PDB entry 7JPR | electron microscopy, 4.00 A resolution | chains A and E of the 5 polymer chains in the assembly

# Chain A
Protein: Origin recognition complex subunit 1
Organism: Homo sapiens
UniProt: Q13415 (ORC1_HUMAN); numbering as in UniProt (aligned over 471-861)
Sequence (392 residues; each row starts with the number of its first residue):
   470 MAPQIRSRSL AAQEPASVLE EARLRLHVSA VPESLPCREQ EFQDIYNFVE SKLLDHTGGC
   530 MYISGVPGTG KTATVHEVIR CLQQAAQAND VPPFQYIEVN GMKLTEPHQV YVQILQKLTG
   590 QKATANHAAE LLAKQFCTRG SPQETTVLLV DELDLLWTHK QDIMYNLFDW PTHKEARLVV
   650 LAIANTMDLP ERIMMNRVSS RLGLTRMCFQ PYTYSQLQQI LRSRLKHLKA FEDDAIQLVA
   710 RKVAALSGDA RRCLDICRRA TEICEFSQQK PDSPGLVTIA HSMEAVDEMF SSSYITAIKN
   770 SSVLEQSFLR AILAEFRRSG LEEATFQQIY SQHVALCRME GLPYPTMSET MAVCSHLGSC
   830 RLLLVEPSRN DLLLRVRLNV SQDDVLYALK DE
Not modelled in the structure: 470-485, 606-613, 664-672, 738-743, 861
Differences from the reference sequence: initiating methionine (470)
Swiss-Prot annotation at these positions:
  - binding site (ATP): Val500, Gly534 to Ala542, Glu621, Asn654, Arg720
  - binding site (Mg(2+)): Asp620, Glu621
  - modified residue: Ser478 (Phosphoserine)
Bound ions: Mg2+: Thr541 (together with ATP)
Ligand contacts: ATP (adenosine-5'-triphosphate): Val497, Val500, Pro501, Leu504, Pro505, Val535, Pro536, Thr538, Gly539, Lys540, Thr541, Ala542, Asp620, Tyr681, Ile689, Arg693, Ala719, Arg720

# Chain E
Protein: Origin recognition complex subunit 5
Organism: Homo sapiens
UniProt: O43913 (ORC5_HUMAN); numbering as in UniProt (aligned over 1-435)
Sequence (435 residues; row label = number of the first residue in the row):
     1 MPHLENVVLC RESQVSILQS LFGERHHFSF PSIFIYGHTA SGKTYVTQTL LKTLELPHVF
    61 VNCVECFTLR LLLEQILNKL NHLSSSEDGC STEITCETFN DFVRLFKQVT TAENLKDQTV
   121 YIVLDKAEYL RDMEANLLPG FLRLQELADR NVTVLFLSEI VWEKFRPNTG CFEPFVLYFP
   181 DYSIGNLQKI LSHDHPPEYS ADFYAAYINI LLGVFYTVCR DLKELRHLAV LNFPKYCEPV
   241 VKGEASERDT RKLWRNIEPH LKKAMQTVYL REISSSQWEK LQKDDTDPGQ LKGLSAHTHV
   301 ELPYYSKFIL IAAYLASYNP ARTDKRFFLK HHGKIKKTNF LKKHEKTSNH LLGPKPFPLD
   361 RLLAILYSIV DSRVAPTANI FSQITSLVTL QLLTLVGHDD QLDGPKYKCT VSLDFIRAIA
   421 RTVNFDIIKY LYDFL
Not modelled in the structure: 1-4, 86-91, 286-303, 331-348, 434-435
Swiss-Prot annotation at these positions:
  - binding site (ATP): Gly37 to Thr44
Bound ions: Mg2+: Thr44 (together with ATP)
Ligand contacts: ATP (adenosine-5'-triphosphate): Val7, Leu9, His38, Thr39, Ala40, Ser41, Gly42, Lys43, Thr44, Tyr45, Lys126, Glu159, Tyr182, Ile190, Leu222, Lys223, Arg226

# Chain A / chain E interface
Residue-residue contacts - 14 pairs, chain A then chain E:
  Ser817(A) - Glu163(E)  hydrogen bond
  Met820(A) - Arg166(E)  hydrogen bond (backbone-side chain)
  Ala821(A) - Arg166(E)
  Ser824(A) - Arg166(E)  hydrogen bond
  Gly827(A) - Asn168(E)
  Ser828(A) - Asn168(E)
  Ser828(A) - Thr169(E)  hydrogen bond (side chain-backbone)
  Ser828(A) - Gly170(E)
  Ser837(A) - Glu163(E)  hydrogen bond (side chain-backbone)
  Ser837(A) - Arg166(E)
  Arg838(A) - Arg131(E)
  Arg838(A) - Asp132(E)  salt bridge
  Arg838(A) - Lys164(E)
  Asp840(A) - Lys164(E)  salt bridge

# Summary
9 residues of chain A and 8 residues of chain E are in contact, with 5 hydrogen bonds and 2 salt bridges.
Among the polar pairs are Arg838(A)-Asp132(E), Asp840(A)-Lys164(E) and Ser817(A)-Glu163(E). Ligands of chain
A: ATP. Ligands of chain E: ATP.
Chain A is Origin recognition complex subunit 1 and chain E is Origin recognition complex subunit 5, both from
Homo sapiens; the structure, ORC-OPEN: Human Origin Recognition Complex (ORC) in an open conformation, was
determined by electron microscopy, deposited together with 7JPP, 7JPS, 7JPO and 7JPQ.
